PDB entry 8REQ | X-ray diffraction, 1.94 A resolution | chains A and D of the 4 polymer chains in the assembly

[Chain A (and D)]
Protein: Flavin-dependent thymidylate synthase
Organism: Thermotoga maritima
Notes: chain D of this document is another copy of the same molecule, construct and numbering; everything in this record applies to it too
UniProt: Q9WYT0 (THYX_THEMA); residue numbers follow UniProt; this construct covers 1-220
Amino-acid sequence (232 residues; numbered -11 to 220; the number before each row is that of its first residue; numbers below 1 keep their minus sign (Met-11 is residue -11)):
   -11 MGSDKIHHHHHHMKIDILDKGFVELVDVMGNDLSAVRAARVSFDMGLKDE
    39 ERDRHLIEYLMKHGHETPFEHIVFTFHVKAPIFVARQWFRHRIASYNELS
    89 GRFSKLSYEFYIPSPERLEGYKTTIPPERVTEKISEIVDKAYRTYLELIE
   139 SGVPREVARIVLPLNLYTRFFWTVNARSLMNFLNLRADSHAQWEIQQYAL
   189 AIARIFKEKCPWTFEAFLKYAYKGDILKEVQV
Unresolved in the structure: -11 to 0, 33-35 (chain D: -11 to -1, 218-220)
Construct notes: initiating methionine (-11); expression tag (-10 to 0); engineered mutation Phe91 (Tyr in Q9WYT0)
Small-molecule neighbours:
  - dihydroflavine-adenine dinucleotide (FDA), molecule 1: Thr55, Glu58, Ile81, Asn163, Arg165, Ser166
  - dihydroflavine-adenine dinucleotide (FDA), molecule 2: Arg78, His79, Arg80, Ile81, Ser166, Asn169, Leu173, Arg174, His178, Ala179
  - dihydroflavine-adenine dinucleotide (FDA), molecule 3: Ala82, Ser83, Tyr84, Asn85, Glu86, Ser88, Arg90
Swiss-Prot annotation at these positions:
  - motif: Arg78 to Ser88 (ThyX motif)
  - active site: Arg174 (Involved in ionization of N3 of dUMP, leading to its activation)
  - binding site (FAD): Thr55, Arg78 to Ile81, Glu86, Asn163 to Arg165, Asn169
  - binding site (dUMP): Gln75 to Arg78, Glu86 to Arg90, Arg147, Arg174
  - mutagenesis: His53 (H53A: Shows 1.39% of wild-type activity), Ser88 (S88A/C: Still catalytically active although shows a large decrease in activity), Arg90 (R90A: Binds dUMP 670-fold weaker than wild-type), Glu144 (E144A: Shows 0.113% of wild-type activity; E144R: Shows 0.016% of wild-type activity), Arg174 (R174A: Still catalytically active although only shows 0.0008% of wild-type activity. Binds dUMP 7300-fold weaker than wild-type; R174K: Loss of catalytic activity)

[Interface between chain A and chain D]
Residue-residue contacts (78; chain A residue first):
  Ile70(A) - Arg74(D)
  Phe71(A) - Arg147(D)
  Phe71(A) - Ile148(D)  hydrophobic
  Arg74(A) - Ile70(D)
  Arg74(A) - Ala73(D)
  Arg74(A) - Arg74(D)
  Arg74(A) - Glu86(D)  salt bridge
  Phe77(A) - Arg78(D)
  Arg78(A) - Phe77(D)
  Arg78(A) - Tyr84(D)  hydrogen bond (side chain-backbone)
  Arg80(A) - Arg80(D)
  Arg80(A) - Ala82(D)  hydrogen bond (side chain-backbone)
  Arg80(A) - Ser83(D)
  Ala82(A) - Arg80(D)  hydrogen bond (backbone-side chain)
  Ser83(A) - Arg80(D)
  Tyr84(A) - Arg78(D)  hydrogen bond (backbone-side chain)
  Glu86(A) - Arg74(D)  salt bridge
  Arg90(A) - His178(D)  hydrogen bond (side chain-backbone)
  Arg90(A) - Ala179(D)
  Arg90(A) - Gln180(D)
  Tyr99(A) - Ile148(D)  hydrophobic
  Pro101(A) - Ile148(D)  hydrophobic
  Arg105(A) - Glu144(D)  salt bridge
  Arg105(A) - Val145(D)
  Leu106(A) - Val141(D)  hydrophobic
  Thr111(A) - Ser139(D)
  Thr111(A) - Gly140(D)
  Thr112(A) - Ser139(D)  hydrogen bond (backbone-backbone)
  Ile113(A) - Ser139(D)
  Val118(A) - Leu136(D)  hydrophobic
  Val118(A) - Val141(D)  hydrophobic
  Lys121(A) - Glu135(D)
  Ile122(A) - Leu136(D)  hydrophobic
  Ile122(A) - Val149(D)  hydrophobic
  Ile125(A) - Lys128(D)
  Ile125(A) - Ala129(D)
  Ile125(A) - Thr132(D)
  Ile125(A) - Val149(D)  hydrophobic
  Lys128(A) - Ile125(D)
  Ala129(A) - Ile125(D)
  Thr132(A) - Ile125(D)
  Glu135(A) - Lys121(D)  salt bridge
  Leu136(A) - Val118(D)  hydrophobic
  Ser139(A) - Thr111(D)
  Ser139(A) - Thr112(D)  hydrogen bond (backbone-backbone)
  Ser139(A) - Ile113(D)
  Gly140(A) - Thr111(D)
  Val141(A) - Leu106(D)  hydrophobic
  Val141(A) - Val118(D)  hydrophobic
  Pro142(A) - Tyr109(D)
  Glu144(A) - Arg105(D)  salt bridge
  Glu144(A) - Gln180(D)  hydrogen bond (backbone-side chain)
  Val145(A) - Arg105(D)
  Arg147(A) - Leu152(D)
  Ile148(A) - Phe71(D)  hydrophobic
  Ile148(A) - Tyr99(D)  hydrophobic
  Ile148(A) - Pro101(D)  hydrophobic
  Ile148(A) - Pro151(D)
  Ile148(A) - Leu152(D)  hydrogen bond (backbone-backbone)
  Ile148(A) - Asn153(D)  hydrogen bond (backbone-backbone)
  Val149(A) - Ile122(D)  hydrophobic
  Val149(A) - Ile125(D)  hydrophobic
  Val149(A) - Pro151(D)
  Leu150(A) - Pro151(D)
  Leu150(A) - Leu152(D)  hydrogen bond (backbone-backbone)
  Pro151(A) - Ile148(D)
  Pro151(A) - Val149(D)
  Pro151(A) - Leu150(D)
  Leu152(A) - Ile70(D)  hydrophobic
  Leu152(A) - Arg147(D)
  Leu152(A) - Ile148(D)  hydrogen bond (backbone-backbone)
  Leu152(A) - Leu150(D)  hydrogen bond (backbone-backbone)
  Leu152(A) - Leu152(D)  hydrophobic
  Asn153(A) - Ile148(D)  hydrogen bond (backbone-backbone)
  His178(A) - Arg90(D)  hydrogen bond (backbone-side chain)
  Ala179(A) - Arg90(D)
  Gln180(A) - Arg90(D)
  Gln180(A) - Glu144(D)  hydrogen bond (side chain-backbone)
Interface residues without a listed pair, chain A (48 interface residues in all): Gln75, Asn85, Tyr109, Lys110, Trp181
Interface residues without a listed pair, chain D (48 interface residues in all): Asn85, Lys110, Glu138, Pro142

[Overview]
Chain A and chain D each contribute 48 residues to their interface; the contacts include 16 hydrogen bonds and
5 salt bridges. Polar pairs include Arg74(A)-Glu86(D), Arg105(A)-Glu144(D) and Glu135(A)-Lys121(D). Bound to
chain A: 3 copies of dihydroflavine-adenine dinucleotide.
Both chains are Flavin-dependent thymidylate synthase (Thermotoga maritima). Entry 8REQ (Crystal structure of
reduced ThyX-Y91F mutant) was determined by X-ray diffraction (same publication as 8REN, 8REO and 8REP).
